PDB entry 9N1U | X-ray diffraction, 1.55 A resolution | chain A

# Chain A
Molecule: Non-ribosomal peptide synthetase
Organism: Paraburkholderia acidicola
UniProt: A0A1I9RH13 (A0A1I9RH13_9BURK); residues 2121-2546 here = UniProt positions 2121-2546
Amino-acid sequence (429 residues; row label = number of the first residue in the row):
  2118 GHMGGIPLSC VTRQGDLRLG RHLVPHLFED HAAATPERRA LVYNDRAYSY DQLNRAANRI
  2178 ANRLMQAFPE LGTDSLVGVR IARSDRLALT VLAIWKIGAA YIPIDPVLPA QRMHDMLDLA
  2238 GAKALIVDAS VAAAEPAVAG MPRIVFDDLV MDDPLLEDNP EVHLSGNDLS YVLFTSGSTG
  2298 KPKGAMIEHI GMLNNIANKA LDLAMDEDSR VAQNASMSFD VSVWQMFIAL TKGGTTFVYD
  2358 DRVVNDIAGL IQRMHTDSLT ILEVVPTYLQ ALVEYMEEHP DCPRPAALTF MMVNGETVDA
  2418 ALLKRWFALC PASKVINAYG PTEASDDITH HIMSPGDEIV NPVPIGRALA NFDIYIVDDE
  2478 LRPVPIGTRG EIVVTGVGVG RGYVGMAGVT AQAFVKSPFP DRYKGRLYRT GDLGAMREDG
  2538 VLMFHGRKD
Unresolved in the structure: 2118-2123, 2293-2295, 2546
Construct notes: expression tag (2118-2120)
Residues lining bound ligands: diaminopropanoic acid (DPP): D2337, V2338, E2380, N2411, G2412, Y2436, G2437, P2438, T2439, D2443, D2444

# Summary
Chain A binds diaminopropanoic acid.
Chain A is Non-ribosomal peptide synthetase (Paraburkholderia acidicola); the structure, High-resolution
crystal structure of 2,3-diamino propanoic acid bound adenylation domain (A3) from Sulfazecin nonribosomal
peptide synthetase ..., was determined by X-ray diffraction (same publication as 9N1V).
